Entry 7MO0 (X-ray diffraction, 2.45 A resolution); this record covers chains A and B.

== Chain A ==
Protein: GTP-binding nuclear protein Ran
From: Homo sapiens
UniProt: P62826 (RAN_HUMAN); numbering as in UniProt (aligned over 1-216)
Amino-acid sequence (217 residues; row label = number of the first residue in the row; numbering starts at 0):
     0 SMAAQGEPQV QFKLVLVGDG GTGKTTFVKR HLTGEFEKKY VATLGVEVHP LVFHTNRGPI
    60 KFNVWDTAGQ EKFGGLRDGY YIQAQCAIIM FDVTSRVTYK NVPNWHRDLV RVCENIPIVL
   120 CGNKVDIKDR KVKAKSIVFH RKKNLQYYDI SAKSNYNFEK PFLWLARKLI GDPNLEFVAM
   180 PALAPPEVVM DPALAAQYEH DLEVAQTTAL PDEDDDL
Not modelled in the structure: 0-5
Modified positions: Mse1 (selenomethionine); Mse89, Mse179, Mse189 (selenomethionine; parent Met)
Sequence notes: expression tag (0)
Bound ions: Mg2+: T24, T42 (together with GMP-PNP)
Residues lining bound ligands: GMP-PNP (GNP; phosphoaminophosphonic acid-guanylate ester): D18, G19, G20, T21, G22, K23, T24, T25, F35, E36, K37, K38, Y39, V40, A41, T42, T66, A67, G68, Q69, N122, K123, D125, I126, S150, A151, K152
Swiss-Prot annotation at these positions:
  - region: K37 to V45 (Switch-I), G68 to Q84 (Switch-II), D211 to L216 (Interaction with RANBP1)
  - binding site (GTP): D18 to T25, E36 to T42, G68, N122 to D125, S150 to K152
  - site: Q69 (Essential for GTP hydrolysis)
  - modified residue: A2 (N-acetylalanine), T24 (Phosphothreonine), K37 (N6-acetyllysine), K60 (N6-acetyllysine), K71 (N6-acetyllysine), K99 (N6-acetyllysine), K134 (N6-acetyllysine), K159 (N6-acetyllysine)
  - cross-link (Glycyl lysine isopeptide (Lys-Gly)): K71 (interchain with G-Cter in SUMO2), K152 (interchain with G-Cter in SUMO2)
  - mutagenesis: G19 (G19V: Blocks DNA replication; when associated with L-69), T24 (T24L: Has low binding affinity for GTP and GDP. Almost completely abolishes interaction with BIRC5; T24N: Has low binding affinity for GTP and GDP. Decreases nuclear import of proteins and RNA ...), T25 (T25A: Minor effect on the interaction with the alpha phosphate group of bound GTP), K37 (K37Q: Mimics acetylation; enhances the nuclear export of RELA/p65; K37R: Decreased acetylation), Y39 (Y39A: Abolishes steric hindrance that traps the essential Q-69 in an unreactive position, and causes slow GTP hydrolysis in wild-type ...), Q69 (Q69L: Strongly decreased GTPase activity. Probably locked in the GTP-bound form. Loss of interaction with NUTF2. Decreases nuclear location and leads to cytoplasmic location during interphase ...), E70 (E70A: Strongly decreases the relase of bound GDP), R76 (R76E: Probable loss of interaction with NUTF2. Loss of transport to the nucleus), K134 (K134Q: Loss of normal mitotic chromosome segregation and defective mitotic spindle orientation; K134R: Loss of normal mitotic chromosome segregation and formation of sister chromatid bridges), D211 to L216 (No effect on GTPase activity. Abolishes interaction with RANBP1)

== Chain B ==
Protein: Nuclear pore complex protein Nup50
From: Homo sapiens
Notes: fragment: RAN-binding domain of NUP50
UniProt: Q9UKX7 (NUP50_HUMAN); numbering as in UniProt (aligned over 337-468)
Amino-acid sequence (134 residues; row label = number of the first residue in the row):
   335 GSDEEENDEP PKVVVTEVKE EDAFYSKKCK LFYKKDNEFK EKGIGTLHLK PTANQKTQLL
   395 VRADTNLGNI LLNVLIPPNM PCTRTGKNNV LIVCVPNPPI DEKNATMPVT MLIRVKTSED
   455 ADELHKILLE KKDA
Not modelled in the structure: 335-342
Modified positions: Mse414 (selenomethionine; parent Met); Mse441 (selenomethionine; parent Met); Mse445 (selenomethionine; parent Met)
Sequence notes: expression tag (335-336)
Swiss-Prot annotation at these positions:
  - modified residue: K450 (N6-acetyllysine)
  - cross-link: K353 (Glycyl lysine isopeptide (Lys-Gly) (interchain with G-Cter in SUMO2))

== Chain A / chain B interface ==
Residue-residue contacts (82; chain A residue first):
  R29(A) with E375(B), salt bridge
  T32(A) with K376(B), hydrogen bond (backbone-side chain)
  G33(A) with K376(B); G377(B)
  E34(A) with Y367(B), hydrogen bond; E375(B)
  F35(A) with E375(B)
  F52(A) with L401(B), hydrophobic
  V124(A) with P344(B); P345(B)
  D125(A) with P344(B)
  S153(A) with V347(B)
  N154(A) with V347(B); T399(B)
  Y155(A) with P345(B), hydrophobic; K346(B)
  F157(A) with N403(B)
  E158(A) with N400(B), hydrogen bond; L401(B)
  F176(A) with L401(B), hydrophobic
  A178(A) with V352(B), hydrophobic; R396(B); L401(B)
  Mse179(A) with R396(B), hydrogen bond (backbone-side chain); I404(B)
  P180(A) with R396(B); I404(B)
  A181(A) with K384(B); Q392(B), hydrogen bond (backbone-side chain); L394(B), hydrophobic; R396(B); I404(B), hydrophobic
  L182(A) with Q392(B), hydrogen bond (backbone-side chain); N407(B), hydrogen bond (backbone-side chain)
  A183(A) with Q392(B)
  P184(A) with Q392(B); N407(B); V408(B), hydrophobic; L409(B); N431(B)
  E186(A) with K390(B), salt bridge; L409(B)
  V187(A) with V429(B), hydrophobic
  Mse189(A) with N413(B), hydrogen bond (backbone-side chain); V427(B)
  D190(A) with N413(B)
  P191(A) with N413(B)
  A194(A) with N413(B); P415(B)
  Y197(A) with P415(B), hydrophobic; V427(B), hydrophobic
  E198(A) with C416(B); K466(B), salt bridge
  L201(A) with P415(B), hydrophobic; T417(B); T444(B)
  E202(A) with T417(B)
  Q205(A) with T419(B), hydrogen bond
  T206(A) with N371(B)
  T207(A) with K368(B); N371(B), hydrogen bond; E372(B); F373(B)
  L209(A) with T419(B); G420(B)
  P210(A) with F366(B), hydrophobic; F373(B), hydrophobic; L446(B); R448(B), hydrogen bond (backbone-side chain)
  D211(A) with R448(B), hydrogen bond (backbone-side chain)
  E212(A) with K421(B), salt bridge; N422(B); R448(B)
  D215(A) with K364(B), salt bridge; I378(B)
  L216(A) with K362(B); C363(B); K364(B); I378(B), hydrophobic; R448(B); V449(B), hydrophobic; K450(B), hydrogen bond (backbone-side chain)
Interface residues without a listed pair, chain A (46 interface residues in all): H30, E36, I126, K127, A208, D213
Interface residues without a listed pair, chain B (53 interface residues in all): K374, L405, P411, L425, P442

== Overview ==
The interface between chain A and chain B involves 46 residues on one side and 53 on the other; the contacts
include 13 hydrogen bonds and 5 salt bridges. Polar contacts include R29(A)-E375(B), E186(A)-K390(B) and
E198(A)-K466(B). Chain A binds GMP-PNP.
Here chain A is GTP-binding nuclear protein Ran and chain B is Nuclear pore complex protein Nup50, both from
Homo sapiens. Entry 7MO0 (Crystal Structure of Nucleoporin NUP50 Ran-Binding Domain in Complex with
Ran-GPPNHP) was determined by X-ray diffraction together with 7MNI, 7MNL, 7MNM, 7MNN, 7MNO, 7MNP and 14
further entries from the same study.
